8X1O - chain A; structure by X-ray diffraction, 2.10 A resolution.

Chain A:
Molecule: Ice-binding protein
Organism: Flavobacterium frigoris PS1
UniProt: H7FWB6 (IBP_FLAFP); numbering as in UniProt (aligned over 29-276)
Sequence (250 residues; row label = number of the first residue in the row):
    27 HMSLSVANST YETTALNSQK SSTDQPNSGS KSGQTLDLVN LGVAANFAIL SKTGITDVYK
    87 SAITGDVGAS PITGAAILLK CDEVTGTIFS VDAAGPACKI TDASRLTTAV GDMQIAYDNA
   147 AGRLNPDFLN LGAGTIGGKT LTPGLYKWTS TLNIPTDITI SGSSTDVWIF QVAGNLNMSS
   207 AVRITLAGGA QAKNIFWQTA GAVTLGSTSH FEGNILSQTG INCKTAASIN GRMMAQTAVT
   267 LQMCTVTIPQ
Not modelled in the structure: 27-60
Disulfide bonds: Cys-107/Cys-124
Differences from the reference sequence: expression tag (27-28); engineered mutation Cys-249 (Met in H7FWB6), Cys-270 (Asn in H7FWB6)
Swiss-Prot annotation at these positions:
  - motif: Thr-79 to Thr-82 (Ice-binding site motif (T-A/G-X-T/N) 1), Thr-245 to Asn-248 (Ice-binding site motif (T-A/G-X-T/N) 2), Thr-263 to Thr-266 (Ice-binding site motif (T-A/G-X-T/N) 3)
  - site: Thr-251 (Ice-binding)
  - mutagenesis: Asn-203 (N203A/Q: Increased thermal hysteresis (TH) activity compared to wild-type), Thr-211 (T211Y: No effect on thermal hysteresis (TH) activity), Thr-234 (T234Y: No effect on thermal hysteresis (TH) activity), Asn-248 (N248Y: Has 43% thermal hysteresis (TH) activity of that of the wild-type), Thr-251 (T251Y: Has 11% thermal hysteresis (TH) activity of that of the wild-type), Thr-266 (T266Y: Has 33% thermal hysteresis (TH) activity of that of the wild-type)

Summary:
From UniProt: 6 mutagenesis sites.
Chain A is Ice-binding protein (Flavobacterium frigoris PS1); the structure, Crystal structure of M249C/N270C
mutant of FfIBP, was determined by X-ray diffraction (same publication as 8X0Z, 8X1L and 8X1P).
